Entry 8I8G (X-ray diffraction, 3.00 A resolution); this record covers chains A and D of the 3 polymer chains in the assembly.

Chain A:
Molecule: Viomycin kinase
Source organism: Streptosporangium roseum
UniProtKB: D2B3F1 (D2B3F1_STRRD); numbering as in UniProt (aligned over 1-286)
Chain sequence (286 residues; numbered 1 to 286; the number before each row is that of its first residue):
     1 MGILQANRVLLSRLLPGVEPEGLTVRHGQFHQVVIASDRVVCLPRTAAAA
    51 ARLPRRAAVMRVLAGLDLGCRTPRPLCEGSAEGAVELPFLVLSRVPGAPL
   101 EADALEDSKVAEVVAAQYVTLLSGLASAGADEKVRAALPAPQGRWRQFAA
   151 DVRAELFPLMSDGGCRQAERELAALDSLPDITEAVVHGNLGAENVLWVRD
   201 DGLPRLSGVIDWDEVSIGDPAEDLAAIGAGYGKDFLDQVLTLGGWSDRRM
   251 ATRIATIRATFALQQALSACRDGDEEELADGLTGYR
Unresolved in the structure: 1, 82-86
Construct notes: engineered mutation N189 (Asp in D2B3F1)
Ligand contacts: ATP (adenosine-5'-triphosphate): R26, G28, Q29, F30, H31, V33, I35, V40, P73, S93, R94, V95, I210, D211, D213
What the authors report for this chain:
  - mutagenesis - D189N: abolished catalytic activity

Chain D:
Molecule: Kbe-dpp-ual-myn-dpp-ser
Source organism: Saccharothrix mutabilis subsp. capreolus
Chain sequence (6 residues; row label = number of the first residue in the row):
     1 XXXXXS
Covalently attached groups: covalent link DPP_2-S6
Modified residues: KBE (beta-lysine) at position 1, DPP (diaminopropanoic acid) at position 2, UAL ((2Z)-2-amino-3-(carbamoylamino)prop-2-enoic acid) at position 3, MYN ((2S)-amino[(4R)-2-amino-1,4,5,6-tetrahydropyrimidin-4-yl]ethanoic acid) at position 4, DPP (diaminopropanoic acid) at position 5

Interface between chain A and chain D:
Residue-residue contacts (24):
  Q29(A) with KBE_1(D)
  G188(A) with DPP_5(D), hydrogen bond (backbone-backbone)
  N189(A) with KBE_1(D); MYN_4(D); DPP_5(D); S6(D), hydrogen bond (side chain-backbone)
  G191(A) with MYN_4(D)
  E193(A) with MYN_4(D)
  N194(A) with KBE_1(D)
  D211(A) with KBE_1(D)
  E214(A) with DPP_5(D), hydrogen bond (side chain-backbone); S6(D), hydrogen bond
  A226(A) with MYN_4(D)
  A229(A) with UAL_3(D)
  F261(A) with UAL_3(D); MYN_4(D); DPP_5(D)
  A262(A) with UAL_3(D)
  Q264(A) with DPP_5(D), hydrogen bond (side chain-backbone)
  Q265(A) with DPP_2(D); UAL_3(D), hydrogen bond (side chain-backbone)
  E277(A) with DPP_2(D)
  D280(A) with UAL_3(D)
  G281(A) with UAL_3(D)
Other interface residues (no listed pair), chain A (19 interface residues in all): L190, G230

Summary:
Chain A and chain D form an interface of 19 and 6 residues respectively, with 6 hydrogen bonds. Polar pairs
include N189(A)-S6(D), E214(A)-DPP_5(D) and E214(A)-S6(D). Chain A binds ATP. From the paper: D189N of chain A
abolishes catalytic activity.
Chain A is Viomycin kinase (Streptosporangium roseum) and chain D is Kbe-dpp-ual-myn-dpp-ser (Saccharothrix
mutabilis subsp. capreolus); the structure, Crystal structure of Cph001-D189N in complex with CMN IIA and ATP,
was determined by X-ray diffraction together with 8I82, 8I84, 8I89 and 8I8H from the same study.
